Entry 6SKA (X-ray diffraction, 3.86 A resolution); this record covers chains A and D.

[Chain A]
Molecule: Teneurin-2
Source organism: Gallus gallus
UniProt: Q9DER5 (TEN2_CHICK); residue numbers follow UniProt; this construct covers 956-1037, 1045-2798
Chain sequence (1836 residues; row label = number of the first residue in the row; note: 7 numbers in that range are skipped by the numbering (no residue carries them; nothing is unmodelled there)):
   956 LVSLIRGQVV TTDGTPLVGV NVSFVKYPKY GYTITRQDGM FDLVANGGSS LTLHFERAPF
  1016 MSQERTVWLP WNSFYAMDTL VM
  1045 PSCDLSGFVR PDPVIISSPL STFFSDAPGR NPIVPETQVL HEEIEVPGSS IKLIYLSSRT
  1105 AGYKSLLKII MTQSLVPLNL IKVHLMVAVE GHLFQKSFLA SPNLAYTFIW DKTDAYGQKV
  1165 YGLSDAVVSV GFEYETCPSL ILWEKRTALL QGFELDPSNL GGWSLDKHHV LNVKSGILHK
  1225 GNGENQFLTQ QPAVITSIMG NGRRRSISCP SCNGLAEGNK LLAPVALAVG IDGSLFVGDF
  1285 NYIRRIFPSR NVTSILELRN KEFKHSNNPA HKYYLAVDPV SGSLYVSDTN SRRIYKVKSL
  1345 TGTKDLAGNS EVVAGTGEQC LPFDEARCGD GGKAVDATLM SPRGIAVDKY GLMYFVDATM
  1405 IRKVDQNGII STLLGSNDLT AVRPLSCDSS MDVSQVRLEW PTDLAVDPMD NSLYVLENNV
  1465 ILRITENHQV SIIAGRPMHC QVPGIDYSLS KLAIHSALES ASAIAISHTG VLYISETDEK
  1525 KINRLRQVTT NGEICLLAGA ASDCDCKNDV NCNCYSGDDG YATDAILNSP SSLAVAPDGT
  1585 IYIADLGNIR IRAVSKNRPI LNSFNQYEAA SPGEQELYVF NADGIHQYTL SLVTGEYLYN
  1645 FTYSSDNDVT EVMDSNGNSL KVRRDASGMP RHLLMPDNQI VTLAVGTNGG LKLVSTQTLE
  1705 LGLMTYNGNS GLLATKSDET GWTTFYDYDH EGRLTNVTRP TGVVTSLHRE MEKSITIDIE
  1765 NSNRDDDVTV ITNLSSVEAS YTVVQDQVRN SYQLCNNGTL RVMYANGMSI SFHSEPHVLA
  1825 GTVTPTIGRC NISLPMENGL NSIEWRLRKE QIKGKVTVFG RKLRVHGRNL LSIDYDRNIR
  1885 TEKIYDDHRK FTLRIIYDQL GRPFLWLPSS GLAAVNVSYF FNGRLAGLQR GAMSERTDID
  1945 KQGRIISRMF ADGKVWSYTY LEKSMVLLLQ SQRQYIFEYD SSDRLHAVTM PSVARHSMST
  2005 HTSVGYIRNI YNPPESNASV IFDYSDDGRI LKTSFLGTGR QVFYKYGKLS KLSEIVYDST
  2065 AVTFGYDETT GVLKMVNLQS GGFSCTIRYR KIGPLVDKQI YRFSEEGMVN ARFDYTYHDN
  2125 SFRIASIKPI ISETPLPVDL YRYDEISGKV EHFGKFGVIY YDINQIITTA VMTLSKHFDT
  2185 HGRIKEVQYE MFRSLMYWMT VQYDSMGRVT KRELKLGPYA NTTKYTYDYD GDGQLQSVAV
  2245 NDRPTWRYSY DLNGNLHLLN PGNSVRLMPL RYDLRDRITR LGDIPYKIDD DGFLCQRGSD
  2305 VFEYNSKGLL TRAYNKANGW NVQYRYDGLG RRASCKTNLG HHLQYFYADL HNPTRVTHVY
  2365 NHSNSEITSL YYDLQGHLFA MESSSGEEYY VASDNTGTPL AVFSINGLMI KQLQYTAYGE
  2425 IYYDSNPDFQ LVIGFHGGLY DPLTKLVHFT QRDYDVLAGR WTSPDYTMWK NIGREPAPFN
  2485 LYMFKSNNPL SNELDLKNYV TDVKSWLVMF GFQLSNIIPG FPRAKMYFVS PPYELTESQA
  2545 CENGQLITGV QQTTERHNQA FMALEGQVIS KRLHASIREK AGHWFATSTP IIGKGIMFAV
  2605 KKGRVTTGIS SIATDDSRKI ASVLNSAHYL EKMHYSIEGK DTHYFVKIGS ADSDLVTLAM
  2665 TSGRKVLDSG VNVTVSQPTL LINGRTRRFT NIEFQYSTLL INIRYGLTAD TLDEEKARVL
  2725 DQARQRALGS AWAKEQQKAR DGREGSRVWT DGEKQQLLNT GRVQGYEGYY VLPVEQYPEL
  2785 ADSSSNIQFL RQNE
Disulfides: C1047-C1181, C1253-C1256, C1364-C1372, C1431-C1484, C1548-C1556, C1550-C1558
Covalently attached groups: N-acetylglucosamine (NAG) linked to N976, N1295, N1644, N1740, N1801, N1835, N1920, N2021, N2225, N2676; glycan linked to N2365

[Chain D]
Molecule: Adhesion G protein-coupled receptor L1
Source organism: Mus musculus
UniProt: Q80TR1 (AGRL1_MOUSE); numbering as in UniProt; present here: 35-325, 336-391
Chain sequence (347 residues; row label = number of the first residue in the row; note: 10 numbers in that range are skipped by the numbering (no residue carries them; nothing is unmodelled there)):
    35 MRRELACEGY PIELRCPGSD VIMVENANYG RTDDKICDAD PFQMENVQCY LPDAFKIMSQ
    95 RCNNRTQCVV VAGSDAFPDP CPGTYKYLEV QYDCVPYVFV CPGTLQKVLE PTSTHESEHQ
   155 SGAWCKDPLQ AGDRIYVMPW IPYRTDTLTE YASWEDYVAA RHTTTYRLPN RVDGTGFVVY
   215 DGAVFYNKER TRNIVKYDLR TRIKSGETVI NTANYHDTSP YRWGGKTDID LAVDENGLWV
   275 IYATEGNNGR LVVSQLNPYT LRFEGTWETG YDKRSASNAF MVCGVLYVLR S
   336 GNRVDYAFNT NANREEPVSL AFPNPYQFVS SVDYNPRDNQ LYVWNNYFVV RYSLEF
Differences from the reference sequence: conflict V132 (Ile in Q80TR1)
Disulfides: C41-C71, C50-C128, C83-C115, C96-C102, C135-C317
Bound ions: Ca2+: D264, N312, A313, V367
Swiss-Prot annotation at these positions:
  - binding site (alpha-L-rhamnose): E42, G117 to K120
  - glycosylation: N98 (N-linked (GlcNAc...) asparagine)
  - mutagenesis: E42 (E42A/R: Abrogates L-rhamnose binding; E42D/Q: 100-fold decreased affinity for L-rhamnose), K120 (K120A/R: Abrogates L-rhamnose binding)
From the paper describing this entry:
  - mutagenesis - L39A/P51G/D54A/D67A/D72A: abolished binding to Teneurin-2 (chain A)

[Interface between chain A and chain D]
Contacting residue pairs (46):
  R1850(A) with D72(D), salt bridge; A73(D)
  R1872(A) with Y44(D)
  N1873(A) with D72(D), hydrogen bond (side chain-backbone)
  K1887(A) with K69(D)
  D1891(A) with C41(D); K69(D); I70(D); C71(D), hydrogen bond (backbone-backbone); D72(D), hydrogen bond (side chain-backbone)
  H1892(A) with L39(D); C41(D); I70(D); C71(D)
  R1893(A) with D67(D), salt bridge; I70(D)
  K1894(A) with E38(D)
  R2146(A) with R49(D)
  E2155(A) with R49(D), hydrogen bond (backbone-side chain)
  G2161(A) with R49(D)
  V2162(A) with R49(D)
  I2163(A) with R36(D)
  I2170(A) with R36(D)
  T2172(A) with P51(D); G52(D)
  T2173(A) with G52(D)
  T2177(A) with P51(D); G52(D)
  Q2192(A) with R234(D)
  E2194(A) with R234(D), salt bridge
  R2197(A) with S53(D); A165(D)
  S2198(A) with R168(D), hydrogen bond
  L2199(A) with R234(D)
  W2202(A) with T235(D)
  K2219(A) with R234(D), hydrogen bond (side chain-backbone); R236(D)
  Y2223(A) with R168(D), hydrogen bond; E184(D), hydrogen bond; T197(D); T198(D); R236(D), hydrogen bond (backbone-side chain)
  A2224(A) with R236(D)
  T2226(A) with T235(D); R236(D); I237(D)
Also at the interface, not in a pair above, chain A (34 interface residues in all): K1866, R1868, G1871, Y1889, H2156, A2174, N2225
Also at the interface, not in a pair above, chain D (30 interface residues in all): R37, A40, E123, Q164, Y200, L233

[Overview]
34 residues of chain A and 30 residues of chain D are in contact; the contacts include 9 hydrogen bonds and 3
salt bridges. Polar contacts include R1850(A)-D72(D), R1893(A)-D67(D) and E2194(A)-R234(D). From the paper:
L39A/P51G/D54A/D67A/D72A of chain D abolish binding to Teneurin-2 (chain A).
Chain A is Teneurin-2 (Gallus gallus) and chain D is Adhesion G protein-coupled receptor L1 (Mus musculus);
the structure, Teneurin 2 in complex with Latrophilin 1 Lec-Olf domains, was determined by X-ray diffraction,
deposited together with 6SKE.
